Entry 7MKD (electron microscopy, 3.20 A resolution); this record covers chains I and L of the 9 polymer chains in the assembly.

# Chain I
Name: DNA-directed RNA polymerase subunit beta
Organism: Escherichia coli
Notes: EC 2.7.7.6
UniProt: P0A8V4 (RPOB_ECO57); residues 1-1342 here = UniProt positions 1-1342
Sequence (1342 residues; row label = number of the first residue in the row):
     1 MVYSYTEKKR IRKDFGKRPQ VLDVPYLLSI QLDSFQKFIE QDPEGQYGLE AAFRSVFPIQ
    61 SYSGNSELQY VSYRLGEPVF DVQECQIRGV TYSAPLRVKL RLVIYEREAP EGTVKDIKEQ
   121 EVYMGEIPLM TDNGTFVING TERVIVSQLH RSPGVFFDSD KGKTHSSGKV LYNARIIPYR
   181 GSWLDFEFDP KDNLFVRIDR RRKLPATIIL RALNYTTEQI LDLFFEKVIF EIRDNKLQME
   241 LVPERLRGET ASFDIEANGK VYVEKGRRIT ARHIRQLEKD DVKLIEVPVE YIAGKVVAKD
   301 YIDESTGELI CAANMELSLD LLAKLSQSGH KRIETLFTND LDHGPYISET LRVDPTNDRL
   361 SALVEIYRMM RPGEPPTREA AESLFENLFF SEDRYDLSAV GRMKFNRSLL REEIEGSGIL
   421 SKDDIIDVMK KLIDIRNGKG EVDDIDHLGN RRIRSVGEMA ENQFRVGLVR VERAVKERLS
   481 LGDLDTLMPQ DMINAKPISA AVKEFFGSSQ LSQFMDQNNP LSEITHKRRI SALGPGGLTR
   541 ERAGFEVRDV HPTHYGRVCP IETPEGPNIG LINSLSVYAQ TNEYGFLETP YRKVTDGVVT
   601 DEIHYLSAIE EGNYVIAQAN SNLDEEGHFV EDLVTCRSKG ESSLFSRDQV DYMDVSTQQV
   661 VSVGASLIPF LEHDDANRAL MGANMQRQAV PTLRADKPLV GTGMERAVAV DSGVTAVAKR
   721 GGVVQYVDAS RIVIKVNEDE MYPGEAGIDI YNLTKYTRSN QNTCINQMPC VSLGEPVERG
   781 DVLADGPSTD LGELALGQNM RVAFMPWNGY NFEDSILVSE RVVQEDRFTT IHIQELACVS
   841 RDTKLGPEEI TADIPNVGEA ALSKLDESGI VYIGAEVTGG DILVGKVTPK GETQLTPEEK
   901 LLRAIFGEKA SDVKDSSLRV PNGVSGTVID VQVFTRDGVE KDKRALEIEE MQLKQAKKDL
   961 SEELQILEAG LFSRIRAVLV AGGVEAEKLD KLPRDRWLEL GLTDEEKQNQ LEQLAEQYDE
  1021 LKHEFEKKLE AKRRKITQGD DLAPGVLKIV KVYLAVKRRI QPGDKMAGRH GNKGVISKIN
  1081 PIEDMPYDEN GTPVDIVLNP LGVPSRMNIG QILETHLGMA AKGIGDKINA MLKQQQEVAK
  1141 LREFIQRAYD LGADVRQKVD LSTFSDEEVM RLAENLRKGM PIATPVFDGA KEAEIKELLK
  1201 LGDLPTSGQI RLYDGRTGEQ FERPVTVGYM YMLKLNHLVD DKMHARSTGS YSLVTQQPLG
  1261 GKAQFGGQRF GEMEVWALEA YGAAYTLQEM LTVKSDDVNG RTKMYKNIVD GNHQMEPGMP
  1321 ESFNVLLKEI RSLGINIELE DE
Disordered / not traced: 1, 1342
Swiss-Prot annotation at these positions:
  - modified residue (N6-acetyllysine): Lys-1022, Lys-1200
Ligand contacts:
  - chapso (1N7), molecule 1: Gln-46, Tyr-47, Tyr-179, Ser-398, Ala-399, Val-400, Arg-452, Glu-458, Glu-461, Glu-583, Tyr-584
  - chapso (1N7), molecule 2: Gln-725, Tyr-726, Glu-962, Ile-966, Ala-969
What the authors report for this chain:
  - binding site for Nontemplate strand of lambda PR promoter DNA: Arg-371
  - binding site for Template strand of lambda PR promoter DNA: Arg-470, Lys-496

# Chain L
Name: RNA polymerase sigma factor RpoD
Organism: Escherichia coli
UniProt: Q0P6L9 (Q0P6L9_ECOLX); residues 1-613 here = UniProt positions 1-613
Sequence (613 residues; each row starts with the number of its first residue):
     1 MEQNPQSQLK LLVTRGKEQG YLTYAEVNDH LPEDIVDSDQ IEDIIQMIND MGIQVMEEAP
    61 DADDLMLAEN TADEDAAEAA AQVLSSVESE IGRTTDPVRM YMREMGTVEL LTREGEIDIA
   121 KRIEDGINQV QCSVAEYPEA ITYLLEQYDR VEAEEARLSD LITGFVDPNA EEDLAPTATH
   181 VGSELSQEDL DDDEDEDEED GDDDSADDDN SIDPELAREK FAELRAQYVV TRDTIKAKGR
   241 SHATAQEEIL KLSEVFKQFR LVPKQFDYLV NSMRVMMDRV RTQERLIMKL CVEQCKMPKK
   301 NFITLFTGNE TSDTWFNAAI AMNKPWSEKL HDVSEEVHRA LQKLQQIEEE TGLTIEQVKD
   361 INRRMSIGEA KARRAKKEMV EANLRLVISI AKKYTNRGLQ FLDLIQEGNI GLMKAVDKFE
   421 YRRGYKFSTY ATWWIRQAIT RSIADQARTI RIPVHMIETI NKLNRISRQM LQEMGREPTP
   481 EELAERMLMP EDKIRKVLKI AKEPISMETP IGDDEDSHLG DFIEDTTLEL PLDSATTESL
   541 RAATHDVLAG LTAREAKVLR MRFGIDMNTD YTLEEVGKQF DVTRERIRQI EAKALRKLRH
   601 PSRSEVLRSF LDD
Disordered / not traced: 1-84, 169-213, 221, 237-243, 612-613
Ligand contacts: chapso (1N7): Ile-511, Leu-519, Phe-522
What the authors report for this chain:
  - conformationally variable residues (order/disorder transition): Ser-85 to Ser-89

# Interface between chain I and chain L
Pairs across the interface - 54 pairs, chain I then chain L:
  Arg-97(I) / Gly-475(L)
  Tyr-123(I) / Gln-472(L)  hydrogen bond (backbone-side chain)
  Tyr-123(I) / Gly-475(L)
  Arg-368(I) / Val-87(L)
  Arg-368(I) / Glu-90(L)  salt bridge
  Arg-371(I) / Arg-99(L)
  Pro-372(I) / Thr-94(L)
  Pro-372(I) / Arg-99(L)  hydrogen bond (backbone-side chain)
  Gly-373(I) / Glu-90(L)
  Gly-373(I) / Thr-94(L)
  Gly-373(I) / Arg-103(L)  hydrogen bond (backbone-side chain)
  Pro-376(I) / Ser-85(L)  hydrogen bond (backbone-side chain)
  Pro-376(I) / Ser-86(L)
  Thr-377(I) / Ser-85(L)
  Arg-378(I) / Ser-85(L)
  Gln-490(I) / Gln-472(L)
  Ile-493(I) / Gln-472(L)  hydrogen bond (backbone-side chain)
  Asn-494(I) / Arg-468(L)
  Ala-495(I) / Gln-472(L)
  Pro-897(I) / Gly-564(L)
  Glu-898(I) / Leu-540(L)
  Glu-898(I) / Arg-541(L)  salt bridge
  Glu-898(I) / Thr-544(L)
  Lys-900(I) / Phe-563(L)
  Leu-901(I) / Leu-559(L)  hydrophobic
  Leu-901(I) / Phe-563(L)  hydrophobic
  Leu-901(I) / Ile-565(L)  hydrophobic
  Leu-902(I) / Leu-611(L)  hydrophobic
  Ala-904(I) / Phe-563(L)  hydrophobic
  Ala-904(I) / Leu-595(L)
  Ala-904(I) / Arg-599(L)
  Ile-905(I) / Leu-595(L)  hydrophobic
  Ile-905(I) / Leu-598(L)  hydrophobic
  Ile-905(I) / Arg-599(L)
  Phe-906(I) / Ser-604(L)
  Phe-906(I) / Leu-607(L)  hydrophobic
  Phe-906(I) / Arg-608(L)
  Phe-906(I) / Leu-611(L)  hydrophobic
  Glu-908(I) / Leu-611(L)
  Arg-936(I) / Arg-495(L)
  Asp-1041(I) / Thr-479(L)
  Thr-1248(I) / Pro-531(L)
  Ser-1250(I) / Glu-524(L)  hydrogen bond
  Tyr-1251(I) / Glu-524(L)
  Tyr-1251(I) / Asp-525(L)  hydrogen bond (backbone-backbone)
  Ser-1252(I) / Asp-525(L)
  Leu-1253(I) / Ile-523(L)
  Gln-1256(I) / Asp-525(L)  hydrogen bond
  Gln-1256(I) / Leu-528(L)
  Leu-1259(I) / Asp-521(L)
  Leu-1259(I) / Glu-524(L)
  Tyr-1305(I) / Pro-531(L)  hydrophobic
  Lys-1306(I) / Ser-534(L)
  Lys-1306(I) / Glu-538(L)
Interface residues without a listed pair, chain I (46 interface residues in all): Val-122, Val-364, Glu-374, Pro-375, Glu-477, Gln-510, Asp-842, Glu-899, Asp-937, Pro-1044, Gly-1045, Gln-1264, Thr-1302
Interface residues without a listed pair, chain L (45 interface residues in all): Glu-88, Arg-93, Lys-393, Leu-471, Leu-498, Lys-499, Asp-513, Gly-520, Phe-522, Leu-532, Phe-610
The authors on this interface:
  - interface residues, chain L: Ser-85(L)

# Overview
46 residues of chain I face 45 of chain L across their interface, with 8 hydrogen bonds and 2 salt bridges.
Polar contacts include Arg-368(I)/Glu-90(L), Glu-898(I)/Arg-541(L) and Tyr-123(I)/Gln-472(L). From the paper:
a binding site for Template strand of lambda PR promoter DNA at Arg-470(I) and Lys-496(I); a binding site for
Nontemplate strand of lambda PR promoter DNA at Arg-371(I).
Here chain I is DNA-directed RNA polymerase subunit beta and chain L is RNA polymerase sigma factor RpoD, both
from Escherichia coli. Entry 7MKD (Cryo-EM structure of Escherichia coli RNA polymerase bound to lambda PR
promoter DNA (class 1)) was determined by electron microscopy, deposited together with 7MKE, 7MKI and 7MKJ.
